Entry 4UCF (X-ray diffraction, 1.94 A resolution); this record covers chains A and B of the 3 polymer chains in the assembly.

Chain A (and B):
Name: Beta-galactosidase
Source organism: Bifidobacterium bifidum S17
Notes: EC 3.2.1.23; chain B of this document is another copy of the same molecule, construct and numbering; everything in this record applies to it too
Reference sequence: E3EPA1 (E3EPA1_BIFBS); residues 1-689 here = UniProt positions 1-689
Amino-acid sequence (689 residues; each row starts with the number of its first residue):
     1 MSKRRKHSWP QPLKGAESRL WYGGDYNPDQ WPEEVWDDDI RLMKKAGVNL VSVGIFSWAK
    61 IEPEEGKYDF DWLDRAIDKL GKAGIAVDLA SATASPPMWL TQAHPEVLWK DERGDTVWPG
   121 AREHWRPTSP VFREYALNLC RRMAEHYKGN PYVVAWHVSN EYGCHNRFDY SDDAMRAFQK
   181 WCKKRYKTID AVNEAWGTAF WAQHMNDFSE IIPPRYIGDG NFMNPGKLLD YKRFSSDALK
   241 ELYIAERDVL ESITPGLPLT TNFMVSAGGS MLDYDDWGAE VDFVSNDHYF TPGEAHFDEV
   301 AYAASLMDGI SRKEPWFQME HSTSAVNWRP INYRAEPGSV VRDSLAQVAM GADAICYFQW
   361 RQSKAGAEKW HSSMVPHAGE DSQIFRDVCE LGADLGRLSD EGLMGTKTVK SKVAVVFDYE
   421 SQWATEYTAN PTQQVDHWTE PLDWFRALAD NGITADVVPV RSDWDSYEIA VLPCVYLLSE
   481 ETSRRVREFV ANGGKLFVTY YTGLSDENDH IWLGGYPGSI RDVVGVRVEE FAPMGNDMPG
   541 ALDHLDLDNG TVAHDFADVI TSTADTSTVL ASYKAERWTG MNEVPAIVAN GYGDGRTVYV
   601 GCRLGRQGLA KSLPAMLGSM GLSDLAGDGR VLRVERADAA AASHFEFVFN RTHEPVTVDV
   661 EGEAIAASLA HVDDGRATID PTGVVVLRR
Disordered / not traced: 1-3, 623-626 (chain B: 1-3)
Residues lining bound ligands:
  - alpha-D-galactopyranose (GLA), molecule 1: Arg19, Leu20, Lys44, Gly47, Asn49, Gly392, Gly396, Ser399
  - alpha-D-galactopyranose (GLA), molecule 2: Asp25, Phe56, Arg122, Asn160, Glu161, Asn262, Asp287, Tyr289, Glu320, Asn327, Trp328, Phe358, Glu368, His371
  - alpha-D-galactopyranose (GLA), molecule 3: Arg122, Glu161, Cys164, Met264, Asp287, Tyr289, Trp328

Interface between chain A and chain B:
Contacting residue pairs - 114 pairs, chain A then chain B:
  Asp29(A) - Ala199(B)
  Gln30(A) - Phe200(B)
  Phe56(A) - Trp201(B)  hydrophobic
  Phe56(A) - Ala202(B)
  Pro63(A) - Asn206(B)  hydrogen bond (backbone-side chain)
  Ser95(A) - Ala202(B)
  Pro96(A) - Ala202(B)
  Pro97(A) - Ala202(B)
  Met98(A) - Glu210(B)
  Trp99(A) - Glu210(B)
  Gln102(A) - Ser209(B)
  Asp111(A) - Arg113(B)  salt bridge
  Asp111(A) - Tyr216(B)  hydrogen bond
  Arg113(A) - Arg113(B)
  Asp115(A) - Arg113(B)  salt bridge
  Thr116(A) - Tyr216(B)
  Val117(A) - Tyr216(B)  hydrophobic
  Val117(A) - Ile217(B)
  Trp118(A) - Arg215(B)
  Trp118(A) - Tyr216(B)  hydrogen bond (backbone-backbone)
  Trp118(A) - Ile217(B)
  Pro119(A) - Ile212(B)
  Pro119(A) - Ile217(B)
  Gly120(A) - Gln203(B)  hydrogen bond (backbone-side chain)
  Gly120(A) - Phe222(B)
  Gly120(A) - Met223(B)
  Gly120(A) - Asn224(B)  hydrogen bond (backbone-backbone)
  Ala121(A) - Trp201(B)
  Ala121(A) - Gln203(B)  hydrogen bond (backbone-side chain)
  Ala121(A) - Ile217(B)  hydrophobic
  Ala121(A) - Phe222(B)
  Arg122(A) - Trp201(B)
  His165(A) - Asn221(B)  hydrogen bond
  Thr291(A) - Met538(B)
  Pro292(A) - Met538(B)
  Gly293(A) - Pro539(B)
  Gly293(A) - Gly540(B)
  Gly293(A) - Ala541(B)
  Glu294(A) - Pro539(B)  hydrogen bond (backbone-backbone)
  Glu294(A) - Gly540(B)
  Ser324(A) - Glu530(B)  hydrogen bond
  Asn327(A) - Ala429(B)
  Asn327(A) - Asn430(B)
  Trp328(A) - Phe222(B)  hydrophobic
  Arg329(A) - Gln433(B)  hydrogen bond (backbone-side chain)
  Pro330(A) - Thr432(B)
  Pro330(A) - Gln433(B)  hydrogen bond (backbone-backbone)
  Ile331(A) - Thr432(B)
  Ile331(A) - Gln434(B)
  Ile331(A) - Pro533(B)  hydrophobic
  Ile331(A) - Met534(B)
  Ile331(A) - Asp537(B)
  Asn332(A) - Asn430(B)  hydrogen bond (side chain-backbone)
  Asn332(A) - Pro431(B)  hydrogen bond (backbone-backbone)
  Asn332(A) - Gln433(B)
  Asn332(A) - Pro533(B)
  Tyr333(A) - Pro533(B)
  Tyr333(A) - Met534(B)  hydrophobic
  Tyr333(A) - Gly535(B)  hydrogen bond (side chain-backbone)
  Tyr333(A) - Asn536(B)
  Tyr333(A) - Asp537(B)  hydrogen bond
  Tyr333(A) - Met538(B)  hydrophobic
  Tyr333(A) - Ala541(B)  hydrophobic
  Tyr333(A) - Leu542(B)
  Arg334(A) - Glu530(B)  salt bridge
  Arg334(A) - Phe531(B)
  Arg334(A) - Val559(B)
  Arg334(A) - Thr579(B)  hydrogen bond (side chain-backbone)
  Arg334(A) - Gly580(B)
  Arg334(A) - Met581(B)
  Glu336(A) - Trp578(B)
  Pro337(A) - Trp578(B)
  Pro337(A) - Thr579(B)
  Pro337(A) - Gly580(B)
  Lys364(A) - Asp509(B)
  Lys364(A) - His510(B)
  Lys364(A) - Ile511(B)  hydrogen bond (backbone-backbone)
  Ala365(A) - Gly197(B)
  Ala365(A) - His510(B)
  Gly366(A) - Pro225(B)
  Ala367(A) - Phe200(B)
  Ala367(A) - Trp201(B)  hydrophobic
  Ala367(A) - Met223(B)
  Ala367(A) - Pro225(B)
  Ala367(A) - Tyr427(B)
  Ala367(A) - Ala429(B)
  Glu368(A) - Phe200(B)
  Glu368(A) - Trp201(B)
  Lys369(A) - Pro225(B)
  Lys369(A) - Asp509(B)  salt bridge
  Lys369(A) - Ile511(B)
  Trp370(A) - Ala429(B)
  Trp370(A) - Asn430(B)
  Trp370(A) - Pro431(B)
  Trp370(A) - Tyr476(B)  hydrogen bond
  Trp370(A) - Leu504(B)  hydrophobic
  Trp370(A) - Ile511(B)  hydrophobic
  Trp370(A) - Tyr516(B)
  Trp370(A) - Phe531(B)  hydrophobic
  His377(A) - Ile511(B)
  His377(A) - Leu513(B)
  His377(A) - Gly514(B)  hydrogen bond (backbone-backbone)
  His377(A) - Tyr516(B)  hydrogen bond
  Ala378(A) - Gly514(B)
  Ala378(A) - Gly515(B)
  Ala378(A) - Arg527(B)  hydrogen bond (backbone-side chain)
  Asp381(A) - Arg527(B)  salt bridge
  Asp381(A) - Glu529(B)
  Ser382(A) - Glu529(B)
  Gln383(A) - Glu529(B)  hydrogen bond (backbone-side chain)
  Ile384(A) - Glu530(B)
  His653(A) - Trp578(B)
  Pro681(A) - Arg577(B)  hydrogen bond (backbone-side chain)
  Pro681(A) - Trp578(B)  hydrophobic
Other interface residues (no listed pair), chain A (57 interface residues in all): Trp31, Ala59, Glu64, Gln362, Ser363, Asp680
Other interface residues (no listed pair), chain B (61 interface residues in all): Asp115, His204, Met205, Gly218, Thr428, Ala532

In short:
57 residues of chain A face 61 of chain B across their interface; the contacts include 23 hydrogen bonds and 5
salt bridges. Polar contacts include Asp111(A)-Arg113(B), Asp115(A)-Arg113(B) and Arg334(A)-Glu530(B). Chain A
binds 3 copies of alpha-D-galactopyranose.
Both chains are Beta-galactosidase (Bifidobacterium bifidum S17). Entry 4UCF (Crystal structure of
Bifidobacterium bifidum beta-galactosidase in complex with alpha-galactose) was determined by X-ray
diffraction, deposited together with 4UZS.
